Entry 7VNM (electron microscopy, 2.86 A resolution); this record covers chains L and X of the 30 polymer chains in the assembly.

Chain L:
Protein: Reaction center protein L chain
Source organism: Cereibacter sphaeroides 2.4.1
Reference sequence: Q3J1A5 (RCEL_RHOS4); residues 0-281 here correspond to UniProt positions 1-282 (UniProt number = residue number + 1)
Amino-acid sequence (282 residues; row label = number of the first residue in the row; numbering starts at 0):
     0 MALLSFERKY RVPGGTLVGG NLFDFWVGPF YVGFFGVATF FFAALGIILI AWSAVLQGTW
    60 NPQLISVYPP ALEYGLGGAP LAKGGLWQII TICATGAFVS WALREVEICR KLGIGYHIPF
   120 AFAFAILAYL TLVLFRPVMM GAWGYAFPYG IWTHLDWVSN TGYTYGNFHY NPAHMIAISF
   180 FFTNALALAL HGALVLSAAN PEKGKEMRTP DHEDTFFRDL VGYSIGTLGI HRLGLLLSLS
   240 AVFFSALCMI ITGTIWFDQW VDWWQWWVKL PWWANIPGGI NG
Unresolved in the structure: 0
Bound ions: Fe2+: His-190, His-230 (shared with 3 residues of chain M)
Ligand contacts:
  - bacteriochlorophyll a (BCL), molecule 1: Phe-97, Phe-121, Ala-124, Ile-125, Ala-127, Tyr-128, Leu-131, Trp-156, Val-157, Ser-158, Thr-160, Gly-161, Tyr-162, Asn-166, Phe-167, His-168, His-173, Ala-176, Ile-177, Phe-180, Phe-181, Ser-244, Ala-245, Cys-247, Met-248
  - bacteriochlorophyll a (BCL), molecule 2: Tyr-128, Leu-131, Phe-146, Ile-150, Trp-151, His-153, Leu-154, Trp-156, Val-157
  - bacteriochlorophyll a (BCL), molecule 3: Val-157, Tyr-162, His-168, Phe-181
  - bacteriochlorophyll a (BCL), molecule 4: His-168, Met-174, Ile-177, Ser-178, Phe-181, Thr-182, Leu-185
  - bacteriopheophytin a (BPH), molecule 1: Thr-38, Phe-41, Ala-42, Gly-45, Ile-46, Ile-89, Cys-92, Ala-93, Ala-96, Phe-97, Trp-100, Glu-104, Ile-117, Ala-120, Phe-121, Phe-123, Ala-124, Tyr-148, Gly-149, His-153, Ser-237, Leu-238, Val-241
  - bacteriopheophytin a (BPH), molecule 2: Phe-181, Ala-184, Leu-185, Ala-188, Leu-189, Leu-219, Val-220
  - 1,2-diacyl-sn-glycero-3-phosphocholine (PC1), molecule 1: Ala-1, Val-26, Gly-27, Phe-39, Ala-43
  - 1,2-diacyl-sn-glycero-3-phosphocholine (PC1), molecule 2: Thr-15, Leu-16, Val-17, Gly-18, Phe-34, Val-98, Leu-102
  - 1,2-diacyl-sn-glycero-3-phosphocholine (PC1), molecule 3: Gly-27, Pro-28, Phe-29
  - 1,2-diacyl-sn-glycero-3-phosphocholine (PC1), molecule 4: Ile-49, Ala-50, Thr-58, Trp-59, Asn-60, Pro-61, Ile-64
  - 1,2-diacyl-sn-glycero-3-phosphocholine (PC1), molecule 5: Ile-49, Asn-60, Pro-61, Gln-62, Ile-64, Tyr-148, Gly-149, Ile-150, Trp-151
  - ubiquinone-10 (U10), molecule 1: Val-26, Phe-29, Tyr-30, Val-31, Gly-35, Val-36, Phe-39, Trp-100, Arg-103
  - ubiquinone-10 (U10), molecule 2: Ile-175, Ser-178, Phe-179, Thr-182, Leu-185, Leu-189, His-190, Leu-193, Val-194, Pro-209, Glu-212, Asp-213, Phe-216, Ser-223, Ile-224, Gly-225, Thr-226, Ile-229, Leu-232, Leu-236, Phe-243

Chain X:
Protein: Intrinsic membrane protein PufX
Source organism: Cereibacter sphaeroides 2.4.1
Reference sequence: P13402 (PUFX_RHOS4); residue numbers follow UniProt; this construct covers 1-82
Amino-acid sequence (82 residues; row label = number of the first residue in the row):
     1 MADKTIFNDH LNTNPKTNLR LWVAFQMMKG AGWAGGVFFG TLLLIGFFRV VGRMLPIQEN
    61 QAPAPNITGA LETGIELIKH LV
Unresolved in the structure: 1-15, 68-82
Ligand contacts:
  - bacteriochlorophyll a (BCL): Ala-24, Met-27, Met-28, Ala-31
  - 1,2-diacyl-sn-glycero-3-phosphocholine (PC1): Lys-29, Gly-30, Trp-33, Val-37, Thr-41
  - spheroidene (SPO): Arg-20, Val-23, Ala-24, Met-27

Interface between chain L and chain X:
Residue-residue contacts - 34 pairs, chain L then chain X:
  Pro-68(L) / Asn-66(X)
  Leu-71(L) / Ala-64(X)  hydrophobic
  Leu-75(L) / Arg-49(X)
  Leu-133(L) / Ile-45(X)  hydrophobic
  Phe-134(L) / Phe-48(X)  hydrophobic
  Val-137(L) / Ile-45(X)
  Val-137(L) / Arg-49(X)
  Met-138(L) / Phe-48(X)
  Met-138(L) / Arg-49(X)
  Met-138(L) / Gly-52(X)
  Met-138(L) / Ile-57(X)
  Met-139(L) / Ile-57(X)  hydrophobic
  Met-139(L) / Gln-61(X)
  Gly-140(L) / Arg-49(X)
  Gly-143(L) / Pro-65(X)
  Gly-143(L) / Asn-66(X)  hydrogen bond (backbone-side chain)
  Tyr-144(L) / Gln-61(X)  hydrogen bond
  Tyr-144(L) / Ala-62(X)  hydrogen bond (side chain-backbone)
  Tyr-144(L) / Pro-63(X)
  Tyr-144(L) / Pro-65(X)
  Ala-145(L) / Asn-66(X)  hydrogen bond (backbone-side chain)
  Pro-147(L) / Asn-66(X)
  Trp-156(L) / Pro-65(X)
  Trp-156(L) / Asn-66(X)
  Asn-159(L) / Pro-65(X)  hydrogen bond (side chain-backbone)
  Asn-159(L) / Ile-67(X)
  Thr-160(L) / Pro-65(X)
  Gly-252(L) / Ile-57(X)
  Thr-253(L) / Leu-55(X)
  Thr-253(L) / Ile-57(X)
  Ile-254(L) / Leu-55(X)  hydrophobic
  Phe-256(L) / Pro-56(X)
  Phe-256(L) / Ile-57(X)  hydrophobic
  Phe-256(L) / Asn-60(X)
Interface residues without a listed pair, chain L (26 interface residues in all): Tyr-67, Phe-146, Asp-155, Thr-163, Tyr-164, Ile-249
Interface residues without a listed pair, chain X (17 interface residues in all): Leu-44, Val-51

Overview:
26 residues of chain L and 17 residues of chain X are in contact; the contacts include 5 hydrogen bonds. Polar
contacts include Gly-143(L)/Asn-66(X), Tyr-144(L)/Gln-61(X) and Tyr-144(L)/Ala-62(X). One
1,2-diacyl-sn-glycero-3-phosphocholine molecule is bound between chain L and chain X.
Chain L is Reaction center protein L chain and chain X is Intrinsic membrane protein PufX, both from
Cereibacter sphaeroides 2.4.1; the structure, Rba sphaeroides PufY-KO RC-LH1 monomer, was determined by
electron microscopy (same publication as 7VA9, 7VB9, 7VOR, 7VOT and 7VOY).
